PDB entry 4AEH | X-ray diffraction, 1.60 A resolution | chains H and L

== Chain H ==
Molecule: Fab antibody, heavy chain
Organism: Mus musculus
Notes: fragment: variable domain, residues 1-231; antibody fragment or engineered binder
Sequence (231 residues; each row starts with the number of its first residue):
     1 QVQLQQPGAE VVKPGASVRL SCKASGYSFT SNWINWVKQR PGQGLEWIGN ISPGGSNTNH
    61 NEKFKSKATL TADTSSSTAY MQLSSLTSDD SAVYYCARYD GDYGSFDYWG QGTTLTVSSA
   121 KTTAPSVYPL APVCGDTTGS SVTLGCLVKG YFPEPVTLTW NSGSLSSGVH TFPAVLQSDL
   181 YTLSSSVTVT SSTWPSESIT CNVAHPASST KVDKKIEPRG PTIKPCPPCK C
Disordered / not traced: 221-231
Disulfide bonds: Cys22-Cys96, Cys146-Cys201

== Chain L ==
Molecule: Fab antibody, light chain
Organism: Mus musculus
Notes: fragment: variable domain, residues 1-214; antibody fragment or engineered binder
Sequence (214 residues; row label = number of the first residue in the row):
     1 DVQMTQSPAS LSVSVGETVT ITCRASENIY RNLAWYQQKQ GKSPQLLVYA ATNLAAGVPS
    61 RFSGSGSGTQ YSLKINSLQS EDFGSYYCQH FWNIPFTFGS GTKLEIKRAD AAPTVSIFPP
   121 SSEQLTSGGA SVVCFLNNFY PKDINVKWKI DGSERQNGVL NSWTDQDSKD STYSMSSTLT
   181 LTKDEYERHN SYTCEATHKT STSPIVKSFN RNEC
Disordered / not traced: 213-214
Disulfide bonds: Cys23-Cys88, Cys134-Cys194

== How chain H and chain L interact ==
Pairs across the interface (83; chain H residue first):
  Gln39(H) - Gln38(L)  hydrogen bond
  Gln39(H) - Tyr87(L)  hydrogen bond
  Gln43(H) - Tyr87(L)
  Gly44(H) - Tyr87(L)
  Leu45(H) - Pro44(L)  hydrophobic
  Leu45(H) - Tyr87(L)  hydrophobic
  Leu45(H) - Phe98(L)
  Trp47(H) - Ile94(L)  hydrophobic
  Trp47(H) - Pro95(L)  hydrophobic
  Trp47(H) - Phe96(L)
  Trp47(H) - Phe98(L)
  Asn50(H) - Phe96(L)
  Asn59(H) - Ile94(L)
  His60(H) - Ile94(L)
  Tyr95(H) - Gln38(L)  hydrogen bond
  Tyr95(H) - Lys42(L)  hydrogen bond (side chain-backbone)
  Tyr95(H) - Ser43(L)
  Tyr95(H) - Pro44(L)
  Tyr99(H) - Phe91(L)  hydrophobic
  Tyr103(H) - Leu46(L)  hydrophobic
  Tyr103(H) - Tyr49(L)  hydrophobic
  Tyr103(H) - Ala55(L)
  Tyr103(H) - Ala56(L)  hydrogen bond (side chain-backbone)
  Gly104(H) - Phe91(L)
  Ser105(H) - Ala34(L)
  Ser105(H) - Tyr36(L)
  Ser105(H) - Leu46(L)
  Ser105(H) - Tyr49(L)
  Ser105(H) - Phe91(L)
  Phe106(H) - Tyr36(L)  hydrogen bond (backbone-side chain)
  Phe106(H) - Leu46(L)
  Phe106(H) - Gln89(L)
  Phe106(H) - Phe91(L)  hydrophobic
  Trp109(H) - Tyr36(L)  hydrophobic
  Trp109(H) - Pro44(L)
  Gly110(H) - Ser43(L)  hydrogen bond (backbone-side chain)
  Gln111(H) - Ser43(L)
  Val127(H) - Glu123(L)
  Tyr128(H) - Ser121(L)
  Tyr128(H) - Glu123(L)
  Tyr128(H) - Gln124(L)
  Tyr128(H) - Ser127(L)
  Pro129(H) - Ser121(L)
  Pro129(H) - Glu123(L)
  Leu130(H) - Phe118(L)
  Leu130(H) - Val133(L)  hydrophobic
  Leu130(H) - Phe135(L)  hydrophobic
  Ala131(H) - Phe118(L)
  Val133(H) - Ile117(L)
  Val133(H) - Pro119(L)
  Val133(H) - Phe209(L)  hydrophobic
  Thr143(H) - Ser116(L)
  Thr143(H) - Phe118(L)
  Gly145(H) - Phe135(L)
  Leu147(H) - Ser131(L)
  Lys149(H) - Gln124(L)
  Lys149(H) - Ser131(L)
  His170(H) - Asn137(L)
  His170(H) - Asn138(L)  hydrogen bond
  His170(H) - Asp167(L)  salt bridge
  His170(H) - Ser174(L)  hydrogen bond
  Phe172(H) - Phe135(L)  hydrophobic
  Phe172(H) - Asn137(L)
  Phe172(H) - Ser162(L)
  Phe172(H) - Thr164(L)
  Phe172(H) - Ser174(L)
  Phe172(H) - Met175(L)
  Phe172(H) - Ser176(L)
  Pro173(H) - Ser162(L)  hydrogen bond (backbone-side chain)
  Pro173(H) - Trp163(L)
  Val175(H) - Leu160(L)  hydrophobic
  Val175(H) - Asn161(L)
  Val175(H) - Ser162(L)
  Gln177(H) - Leu160(L)
  Thr182(H) - Leu160(L)
  Ser184(H) - Phe135(L)
  Ser184(H) - Ser176(L)  hydrogen bond
  Ser185(H) - Phe135(L)
  Ser186(H) - Phe135(L)
  Ser186(H) - Asn137(L)  hydrogen bond
  Lys214(H) - Glu123(L)  salt bridge
  Arg219(H) - Pro119(L)  hydrogen bond (side chain-backbone)
  Arg219(H) - Pro120(L)  hydrogen bond (side chain-backbone)
Interface residues without a listed pair, chain H (48 interface residues in all): Asn35, Val37, Glu46, Asn61, Asp102, Gly112, Pro132, Leu144, Ser167, Thr171
Interface residues without a listed pair, chain L (47 interface residues in all): Gln45, Ala50, Ser100, Lys169, Thr178, Thr180

== In short ==
48 residues of chain H and 47 residues of chain L are in contact, with 14 hydrogen bonds and 2 salt bridges.
Among the polar pairs are His170(H)-Asp167(L), Lys214(H)-Glu123(L) and Gln39(H)-Gln38(L).
Chain H is Fab antibody, heavy chain and chain L is Fab antibody, light chain, both from Mus musculus; the
structure, Crystal structure of the anti-AaHI Fab9C2 antibody, was determined by X-ray diffraction, deposited
together with 4AEI.
